PDB entry 7ZXO | electron microscopy, 2.50 A resolution | chains A and K of the 12 polymer chains in the assembly

== Chain A (and K) ==
Name: Gap junction beta-1 protein
Organism: Homo sapiens
Notes: chain K of this document is another copy of the same molecule, construct and numbering; everything in this record applies to it too
UniProtKB: P08034 (CXB1_HUMAN); numbering as in UniProt (aligned over 1-283)
Amino-acid sequence (283 residues; row label = number of the first residue in the row):
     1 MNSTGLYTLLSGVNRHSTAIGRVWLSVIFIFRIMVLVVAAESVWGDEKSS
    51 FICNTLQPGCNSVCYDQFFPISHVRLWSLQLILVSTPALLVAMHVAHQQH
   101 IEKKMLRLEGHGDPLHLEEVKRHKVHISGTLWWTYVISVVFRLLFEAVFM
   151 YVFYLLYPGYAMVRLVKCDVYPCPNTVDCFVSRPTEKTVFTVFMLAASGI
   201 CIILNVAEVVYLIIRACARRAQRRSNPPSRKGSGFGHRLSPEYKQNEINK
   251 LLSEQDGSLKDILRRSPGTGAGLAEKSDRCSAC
Disordered / not traced: 1-15, 104-128, 218-283
Construct notes: variant Ser-3 (Trp in P08034)
UniProt features mapped onto this chain:
  - modified residue (Phosphoserine): Ser-233, Ser-258, Ser-266, Ser-277
Disulfide bonds: Cys-53/Cys-179, Cys-60/Cys-173, Cys-64/Cys-168
From the paper describing this entry:
  - mutagenesis - R22G: unchanged localization
  - disease-associated variants - R22G (citing earlier work)

== How chain A and chain K interact ==
Residue-residue contacts - 21 pairs, chain A then chain K:
  Asn-54(A) with Thr-55(K); Leu-56(K), hydrogen bond (side chain-backbone); Gln-57(K), hydrogen bond; Pro-174(K)
  Thr-55(A) with Asn-54(K); Leu-56(K)
  Leu-56(A) with Asn-54(K), hydrogen bond (backbone-side chain); Thr-55(K); Leu-56(K), hydrophobic
  Gln-57(A) with Asn-54(K), hydrogen bond
  Lys-167(A) with Asn-175(K), hydrogen bond
  Pro-174(A) with Asn-54(K); Asp-178(K)
  Asn-175(A) with Lys-167(K), hydrogen bond; Thr-176(K), hydrogen bond (side chain-backbone); Val-177(K); Asp-178(K), hydrogen bond
  Thr-176(A) with Asn-175(K), hydrogen bond (backbone-side chain)
  Val-177(A) with Asn-175(K)
  Asp-178(A) with Pro-174(K); Asn-175(K), hydrogen bond
Also at the interface, not in a pair above, chain A (11 interface residues in all): Cys-53
Also at the interface, not in a pair above, chain K (11 interface residues in all): Cys-53

== Overview ==
The chain A/chain K interface involves 11 residues from each chain, with 10 hydrogen bonds. Among the polar
pairs are Asn-54(A)/Leu-56(K), Asn-54(A)/Gln-57(K) and Lys-167(A)/Asn-175(K). From the paper: R22G of chain A
leaves localization unchanged.
Chain A and chain K are both Gap junction beta-1 protein (Homo sapiens); the structure, cryo-EM structure of
Connexin 32 gap junction channel, was determined by electron microscopy (same publication as 7ZXM, 7ZXN, 7ZXP,
7ZXQ and 7ZXT).
